6B0U - chains A and C of the 5 polymer chains in the assembly; structure by X-ray diffraction, 2.80 A resolution.

[Chain A (and C)]
Name: N-acetyltransferase Eis
From: Mycobacterium tuberculosis (strain ATCC 25618 / H37Rv)
Notes: EC 2.3.1.-; chain C of this document is another copy of the same molecule, construct and numbering; everything in this record applies to it too
Reference sequence: P9WFK7 (EIS_MYCTU); residue numbers follow UniProt; this construct covers 1-402
Amino-acid sequence (428 residues; numbered -25 to 402; the number before each row is that of its first residue; numbers below 1 keep their minus sign (Met-25 is residue -25)):
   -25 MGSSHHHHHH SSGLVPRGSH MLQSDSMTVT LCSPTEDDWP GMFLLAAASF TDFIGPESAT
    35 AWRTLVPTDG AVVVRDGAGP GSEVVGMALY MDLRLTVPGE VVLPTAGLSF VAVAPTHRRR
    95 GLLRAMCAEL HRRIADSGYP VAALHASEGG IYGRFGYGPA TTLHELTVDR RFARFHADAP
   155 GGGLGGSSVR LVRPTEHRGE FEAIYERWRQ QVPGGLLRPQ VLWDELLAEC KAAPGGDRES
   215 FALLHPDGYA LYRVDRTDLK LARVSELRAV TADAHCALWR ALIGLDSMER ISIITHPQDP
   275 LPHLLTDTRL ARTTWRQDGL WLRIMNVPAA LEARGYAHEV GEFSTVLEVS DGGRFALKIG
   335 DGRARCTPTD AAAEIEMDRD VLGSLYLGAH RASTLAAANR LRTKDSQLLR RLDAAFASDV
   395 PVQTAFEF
Disordered / not traced: -25 to 3, 52-55, 157-159 (chain C: -25 to 3, 52-55, 157-159, 207-208)
Construct notes: initiating methionine (-25); expression tag (-24 to 0)
Covalent attachments: coenzyme A (COA) linked to Cys101
Residues lining bound ligands:
  - coenzyme A (COA), molecule 1: Val85, Leu97, Tyr126, Phe129
  - coenzyme A (COA), molecule 2: Val87, His91, Arg92, Arg93, Arg94, Gly95, Leu96, Leu97, Arg98, Glu122, Ile125, Arg128, Leu200, Glu203, Cys204, Ser214, Leu225, Arg227, Ser239

[Chain A / chain C interface]
Pairs across the interface - 20 pairs, chain A then chain C:
  Gly160(A) - Arg94(C)
  Ser161(A) - Thr90(C)
  Ser161(A) - Arg94(C)
  Val163(A) - Thr90(C)
  Leu165(A) - Leu18(C)
  Leu165(A) - Ala22(C)  hydrophobic
  Leu165(A) - Pro89(C)
  Arg167(A) - Leu18(C)
  Gly209(A) - Gly209(C)
  Arg212(A) - Thr25(C)  hydrogen bond (side chain-backbone)
  Phe215(A) - Ala21(C)
  Phe215(A) - Ala22(C)
  Val228(A) - Thr25(C)
  Ala255(A) - Pro89(C)
  Gly258(A) - Pro89(C)
  Gly258(A) - Arg92(C)
  Leu259(A) - Pro89(C)  hydrophobic
  Asp260(A) - Arg92(C)  salt bridge
  Asp260(A) - Glu122(C)
  Ser261(A) - Ser23(C)  hydrogen bond (side chain-backbone)
Interface residues without a listed pair, chain A (22 interface residues in all): Arg144, Arg164, Val166, Glu213, Tyr226, Leu233, Ile257, Met262
Interface residues without a listed pair, chain C (13 interface residues in all): Pro14, His91

[In short]
The interface between chain A and chain C involves 22 residues on one side and 13 on the other, with 2
hydrogen bonds and 1 salt bridge. Polar contacts include Asp260(A)-Arg92(C), Arg212(A)-Thr25(C) and
Ser261(A)-Ser23(C). Chain A binds coenzyme A. Covalently linked coenzyme A: at Cys101(A).
Chain A and chain C are both N-acetyltransferase Eis (Mycobacterium tuberculosis (strain ATCC 25618 / H37Rv));
the structure, Crystal structure of acetyltransferase Eis from Mycobacterium tuberculosis in complex with a
Lys-containing peptide, was determined by X-ray diffraction.
